Entry 8DB8 (X-ray diffraction, 2.21 A resolution); this record covers chains A and C of the 3 polymer chains in the assembly.

[Chain A (and C)]
Protein: Inosine-uridine preferring nucleoside hydrolase family protein
Organism: Trichomonas vaginalis
Notes: chain C of this document is another copy of the same molecule, construct and numbering; everything in this record applies to it too
UniProt: A2EYV3 (A2EYV3_TRIVA); residues 1-304 here = UniProt positions 1-304
Amino-acid sequence (304 residues; row label = number of the first residue in the row):
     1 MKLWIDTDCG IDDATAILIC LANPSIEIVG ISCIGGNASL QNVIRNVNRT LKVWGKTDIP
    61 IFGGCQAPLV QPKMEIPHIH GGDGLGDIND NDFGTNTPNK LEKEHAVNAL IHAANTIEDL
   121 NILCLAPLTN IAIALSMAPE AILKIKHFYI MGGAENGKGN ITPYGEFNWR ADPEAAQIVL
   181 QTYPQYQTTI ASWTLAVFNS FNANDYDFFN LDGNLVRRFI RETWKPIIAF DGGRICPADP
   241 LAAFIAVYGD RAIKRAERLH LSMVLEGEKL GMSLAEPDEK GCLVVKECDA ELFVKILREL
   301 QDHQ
Unresolved in the structure: 158-160 (chain C: 157-159, 304)

[Chain A / chain C interface]
Pairs across the interface - 38 pairs, chain A then chain C:
  Met74(A) - Ile79(C)
  Met74(A) - Gly81(C)
  Glu75(A) - Ile76(C)
  Glu75(A) - Pro77(C)
  Glu75(A) - His78(C)
  His78(A) - Tyr164(C)
  Ile79(A) - Pro163(C)
  Ile79(A) - Tyr164(C)  hydrogen bond (backbone-backbone)
  Ile79(A) - Trp193(C)  hydrophobic
  Ile79(A) - Arg234(C)
  Gly81(A) - Tyr164(C)
  Gly82(A) - Tyr164(C)
  Asp87(A) - Tyr164(C)
  Pro163(A) - Asn204(C)
  Tyr164(A) - Ala203(C)  hydrophobic
  Tyr164(A) - Asn204(C)  hydrogen bond (backbone-side chain)
  Tyr164(A) - Asn210(C)  hydrogen bond
  Tyr164(A) - Ile228(C)  hydrophobic
  Gly165(A) - Ile228(C)
  Gly165(A) - Ala229(C)
  Gly165(A) - Gly232(C)
  Gly165(A) - Gly233(C)
  Glu166(A) - Ala229(C)
  Phe167(A) - Phe230(C)
  Arg170(A) - Ala229(C)  hydrogen bond (side chain-backbone)
  Arg170(A) - Phe230(C)
  Trp193(A) - Gly232(C)
  Pro226(A) - Ile161(C)  hydrophobic
  Ala229(A) - Ile161(C)  hydrophobic
  Ala229(A) - Phe198(C)
  Phe230(A) - Ile161(C)  hydrophobic
  Phe230(A) - Pro163(C)  hydrophobic
  Phe230(A) - Val197(C)  hydrophobic
  Phe230(A) - Phe198(C)  hydrophobic
  Phe230(A) - Arg234(C)  hydrogen bond (backbone-side chain)
  Asp231(A) - Arg234(C)  salt bridge
  Glu268(A) - Glu222(C)
  Glu268(A) - Lys225(C)  salt bridge
Other interface residues (no listed pair), chain A (22 interface residues in all): Pro77, Ala171, Lys225
Other interface residues (no listed pair), chain C (25 interface residues in all): Thr162, Gly165, Pro226

[Overview]
22 residues of chain A and 25 residues of chain C are in contact; the contacts include 5 hydrogen bonds and 2
salt bridges. Polar pairs include Asp231(A)-Arg234(C), Glu268(A)-Lys225(C) and Tyr164(A)-Asn204(C).
Chain A and chain C are both Inosine-uridine preferring nucleoside hydrolase family protein (Trichomonas
vaginalis); the structure, Adenosine/guanosine nucleoside hydrolase bound to ImH, was determined by X-ray
diffraction, deposited together with 8DB6, 8DB7 and 8DB9.
